Entry 9GGC (electron microscopy, 2.39 A resolution); this record covers chains A and B of the 5 polymer chains in the assembly.

[Chain A]
Molecule: DNA polymerase subunit gamma-1
Organism: Homo sapiens
Notes: EC 2.7.7.7, 3.1.11.-, 4.2.99.-
UniProt: P54098 (DPOG1_HUMAN); residue numbers follow UniProt; this construct covers 26-1239
Amino-acid sequence (1221 residues; each row starts with the number of its first residue):
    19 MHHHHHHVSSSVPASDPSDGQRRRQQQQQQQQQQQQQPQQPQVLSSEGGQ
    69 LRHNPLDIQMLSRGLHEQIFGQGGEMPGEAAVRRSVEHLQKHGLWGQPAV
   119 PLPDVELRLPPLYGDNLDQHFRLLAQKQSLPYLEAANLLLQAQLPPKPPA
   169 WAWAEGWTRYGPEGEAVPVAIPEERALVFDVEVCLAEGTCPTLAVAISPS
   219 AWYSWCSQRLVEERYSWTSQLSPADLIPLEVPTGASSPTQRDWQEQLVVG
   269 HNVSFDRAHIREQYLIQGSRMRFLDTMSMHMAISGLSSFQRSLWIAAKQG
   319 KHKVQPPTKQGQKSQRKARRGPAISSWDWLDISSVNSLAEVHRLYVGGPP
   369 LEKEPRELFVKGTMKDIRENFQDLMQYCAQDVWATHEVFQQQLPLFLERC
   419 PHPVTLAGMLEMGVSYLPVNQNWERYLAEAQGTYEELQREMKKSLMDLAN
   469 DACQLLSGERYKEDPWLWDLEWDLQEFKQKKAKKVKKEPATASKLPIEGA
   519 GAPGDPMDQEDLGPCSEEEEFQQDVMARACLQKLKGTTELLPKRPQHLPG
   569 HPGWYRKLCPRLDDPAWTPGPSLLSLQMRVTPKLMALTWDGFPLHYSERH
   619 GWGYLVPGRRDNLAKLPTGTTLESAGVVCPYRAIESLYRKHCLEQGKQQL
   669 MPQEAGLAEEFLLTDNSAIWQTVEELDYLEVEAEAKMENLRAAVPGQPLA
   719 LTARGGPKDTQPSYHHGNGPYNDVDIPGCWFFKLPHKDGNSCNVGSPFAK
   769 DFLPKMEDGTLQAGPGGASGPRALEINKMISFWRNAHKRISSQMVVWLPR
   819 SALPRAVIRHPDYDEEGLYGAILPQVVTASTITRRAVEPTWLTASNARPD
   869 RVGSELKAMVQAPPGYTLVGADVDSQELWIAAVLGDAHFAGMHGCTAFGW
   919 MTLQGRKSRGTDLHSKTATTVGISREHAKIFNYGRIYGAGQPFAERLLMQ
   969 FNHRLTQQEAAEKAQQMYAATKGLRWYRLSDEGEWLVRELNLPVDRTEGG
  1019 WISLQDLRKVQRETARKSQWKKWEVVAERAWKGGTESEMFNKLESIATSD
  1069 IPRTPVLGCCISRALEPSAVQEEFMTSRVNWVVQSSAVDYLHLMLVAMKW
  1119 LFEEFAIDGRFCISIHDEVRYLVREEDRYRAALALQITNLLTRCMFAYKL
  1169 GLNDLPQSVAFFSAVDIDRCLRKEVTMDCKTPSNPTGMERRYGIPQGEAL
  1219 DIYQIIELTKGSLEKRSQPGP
Not modelled in the structure: 19-66, 249-261, 318-341, 499-531, 630-732, 990-1050, 1234-1239
Construct notes: initiating methionine (19); expression tag (20-25); engineered mutation S848 (Gly in P54098)
Ion coordination: Ca2+: D890, V891, D1135 (together with 2'-deoxycytidine-5'-triphosphate)
Small-molecule neighbours: 2'-deoxycytidine-5'-triphosphate (DCP): R853, D890, V891, D892, S893, Q894, E895, H932, R943, K947, I948, Y951, Y955, D1135
Curated features (UniProtKB/Swiss-Prot):
  - region: Q43 to Q55 (Does not contribute to polymerase and exonuclease enzymatic activities), T858 to N864 (Trigger loop)
  - motif: V196 to E200 (Exo I), V267 to R275 (Exo II), Y395 to T403 (Exo III), V887 to L896 (Pol A), R943 to G958 (Pol B), H1134 to V1141 (Pol C)
  - active site: D198 (Exonuclease activity)
  - binding site (DNA): S306, S593, K806, T849, T1094, S1095
  - binding site (RNA): R579, H754, G763, K768, S863, R869
  - binding site (a 2'-deoxyribonucleoside 5'-triphosphate): D890, V891, S893, E895, R943, K947, Y951, D1135
  - binding site (Mg(2+)): D890, V891, D1135
  - site (Critical for replication fidelity and mismatch recognition): R853, Q1102
What the authors report for this chain:
  - disease-associated variants - R232H, G848S: decreased catalytic activity

[Chain B]
Molecule: DNA polymerase subunit gamma-2
Organism: Homo sapiens
Notes: engineered mutation(s): A169T
UniProt: Q9UHN1 (DPOG2_HUMAN); residue numbers follow UniProt; this construct covers 26-485
Amino-acid sequence (467 residues; row label = number of the first residue in the row):
    25 MDAGQPELLTERSSPKGGHVKSHAELEGNGEHPEAPGSGEGSEALLEICQ
    75 RRHFLSGSKQQLSRDSLLSGCHPGFGPLGVELRKNLAAEWWTSVVVFREQ
   125 VFPVDALHHKPGPLLPGDSAFRLVSAETLREILQDKELSKEQLVTFLENV
   175 LKTSGKLRENLLHGALEHYVNCLDLVNKRLPYGLAQIGVCFHPVFDTKQI
   225 RNGVKSIGEKTEASLVWFTPPRTSNQWLDFWLRHRLQWWRKFAMSPSNFS
   275 SSDCQDEEGRKGNKLYYNFPWGKELIETLWNLGDHELLHMYPGNVSKLHG
   325 RDGRKNVVPCVLSVNGDLDRGMLAYLYDSFQLTENSFTRKKNLHRKVLKL
   375 HPCLAPIKVALDVGRGPTLELRQVCQGLFNELLENGISVWPGYLETMQSS
   425 LEQLYSKYDEMSILFTVLVTETTLENGLIHLRSRDTTMKEMMHISKLKDF
   475 LIKYISSAKNVHHHHHH
Not modelled in the structure: 25-66, 138-176, 219-228, 355-368, 483-491
Construct notes: initiating methionine (25); variant T169 (Ala in Q9UHN1); expression tag (486-491)
Curated features (UniProtKB/Swiss-Prot):
  - modified residue: S38 (Phosphoserine)

[How chain A and chain B interact]
Pairs across the interface (57; chain A residue first):
  E447(A) - R257(B)  salt bridge
  E454(A) - Q261(B)  hydrogen bond
  R457(A) - Q261(B)
  R457(A) - R264(B)  hydrogen bond (side chain-backbone)
  R457(A) - K265(B)
  E458(A) - P270(B)
  K461(A) - R264(B)
  K461(A) - K265(B)  hydrogen bond (side chain-backbone)
  K461(A) - A267(B)
  D465(A) - M268(B)
  D465(A) - K373(B)  salt bridge
  N468(A) - D459(B)
  N468(A) - T460(B)
  D469(A) - K373(B)  salt bridge
  C471(A) - M462(B)
  Q472(A) - R369(B)
  F495(A) - L452(B)  hydrophobic
  F495(A) - M465(B)
  Q497(A) - N450(B)
  Q497(A) - L452(B)
  M544(A) - Q397(B)
  R546(A) - E408(B)  salt bridge
  C548(A) - V398(B)  hydrophobic
  L549(A) - G401(B)
  L549(A) - L402(B)
  L549(A) - E405(B)
  L549(A) - I468(B)  hydrophobic
  L552(A) - V398(B)  hydrophobic
  L552(A) - T447(B)
  L552(A) - L448(B)
  L552(A) - H467(B)  hydrogen bond (backbone-side chain)
  K553(A) - H467(B)
  K553(A) - S469(B)
  T555(A) - N450(B)  hydrogen bond (side chain-backbone)
  T555(A) - H467(B)  hydrogen bond
  T556(A) - H467(B)
  T556(A) - S469(B)
  L559(A) - H467(B)
  L566(A) - E464(B)
  P567(A) - E464(B)
  G568(A) - K463(B)
  G568(A) - E464(B)  hydrogen bond (backbone-side chain)
  H569(A) - T460(B)
  H569(A) - M462(B)
  H569(A) - E464(B)  salt bridge
  Y573(A) - T460(B)
  L580(A) - K477(B)
  W585(A) - K477(B)
  W585(A) - Y478(B)  hydrophobic
  W585(A) - S481(B)
  T586(A) - S481(B)
  P587(A) - Y478(B)  hydrophobic
  P587(A) - S481(B)
  P587(A) - A482(B)  hydrophobic
  E833(A) - R328(B)
  T1204(A) - D253(B)
  R1208(A) - Q250(B)
Interface residues without a listed pair, chain A (37 interface residues in all): L474, A545, P570, R1209
Interface residues without a listed pair, chain B (41 interface residues in all): H375, Q400, E449, G451, T461, F474

[In short]
37 residues of chain A and 41 residues of chain B are in contact, with 7 hydrogen bonds and 5 salt bridges.
Polar pairs include E447(A)-R257(B), D465(A)-K373(B) and D469(A)-K373(B). Ligands of chain A:
2'-deoxycytidine-5'-triphosphate. The paper reports that R232H and G848S of chain A reduce catalytic activity.
Here chain A is DNA polymerase subunit gamma-1 and chain B is DNA polymerase subunit gamma-2, both from Homo
sapiens. Entry 9GGC (Structure of the G848S mutant of human mitochondrial DNA polymerase gamma) was determined
by electron microscopy (same publication as 9GGB, 9GGD, 9GGE and 9GGF).
